PDB entry 6LBR | X-ray diffraction, 2.50 A resolution | chains A and C

# Chain A
Molecule: KLLA0F20922p
Organism: Kluyveromyces lactis
Reference sequence: Q6CJ70 (Q6CJ70_KLULA); numbering as in UniProt (aligned over 357-907)
Sequence (551 residues; row label = number of the first residue in the row):
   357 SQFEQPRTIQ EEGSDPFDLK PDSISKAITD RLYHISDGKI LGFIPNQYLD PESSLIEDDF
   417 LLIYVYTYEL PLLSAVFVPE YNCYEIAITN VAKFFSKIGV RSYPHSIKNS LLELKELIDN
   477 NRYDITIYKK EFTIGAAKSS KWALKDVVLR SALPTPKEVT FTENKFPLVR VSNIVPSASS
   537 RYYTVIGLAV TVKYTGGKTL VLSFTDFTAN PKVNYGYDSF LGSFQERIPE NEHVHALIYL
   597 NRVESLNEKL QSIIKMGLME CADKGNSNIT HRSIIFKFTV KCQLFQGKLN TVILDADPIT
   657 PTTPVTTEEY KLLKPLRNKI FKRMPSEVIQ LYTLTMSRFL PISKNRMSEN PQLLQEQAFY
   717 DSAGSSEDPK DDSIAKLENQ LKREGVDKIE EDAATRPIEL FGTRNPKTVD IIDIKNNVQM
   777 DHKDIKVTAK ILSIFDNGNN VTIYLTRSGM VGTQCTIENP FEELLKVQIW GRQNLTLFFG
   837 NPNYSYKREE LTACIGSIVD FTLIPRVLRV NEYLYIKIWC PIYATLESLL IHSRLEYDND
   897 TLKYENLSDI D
Unresolved in the structure: 357-368, 718-727, 898-907

# Chain C
Molecule: Telomere single-strand DNA
Sequence (25 nucleotides; row label = number of the first residue in the row):
     1 ACGGATTTGA TTAGGTATGT GGTGT
Unresolved in the structure: 23-25

# Interface between chain A and chain C
Pairs across the interface - 74 pairs, chain A then chain C:
  His461(A) - DT20(C)  salt bridge to the phosphate
  Asn465(A) - DG21(C)  hydrogen bond to the phosphate
  Lys521(A) - DG4(C)  salt bridge to the phosphate
  Lys521(A) - DT6(C)  base contact
  Phe522(A) - DT6(C)  base contact
  Tyr538(A) - DT6(C)  hydrogen bond to the phosphate
  Thr555(A) - DT8(C)  sugar contact
  Asn570(A) - DA10(C)  base contact
  Asn570(A) - DT11(C)  hydrogen bond to the base
  Asn570(A) - DT12(C)  hydrogen bond to the base
  Tyr571(A) - DA10(C)  base contact
  Tyr571(A) - DT11(C)  base contact
  Gly572(A) - DT11(C)  hydrogen bond to the base
  Gly572(A) - DT12(C)  hydrogen bond to the base
  Gly572(A) - DA13(C)  base contact
  Tyr573(A) - DT11(C)  phosphate contact
  Tyr573(A) - DT12(C)  hydrogen bond to the sugar
  Tyr573(A) - DA13(C)  base contact
  Asp574(A) - DA13(C)  hydrogen bond to the base
  Asp574(A) - DG14(C)  hydrogen bond to the base
  Ser575(A) - DG14(C)  base contact
  Phe576(A) - DG14(C)  base contact
  Ser579(A) - DG15(C)  base contact
  Phe580(A) - DG14(C)  stacking on the base
  Phe580(A) - DG15(C)  stacking on the base
  Arg583(A) - DG14(C)  hydrogen bond to the base
  Glu586(A) - DT12(C)  base contact
  His591(A) - DA10(C)  stacking on the base
  Leu593(A) - DT8(C)  base contact
  Leu593(A) - DG9(C)  sugar contact
  Tyr595(A) - DT7(C)  hydrogen bond to the phosphate
  Tyr595(A) - DT8(C)  hydrogen bond to the base
  Asn597(A) - DT7(C)  hydrogen bond to the base
  Arg598(A) - DG4(C)  base contact
  Arg598(A) - DT6(C)  hydrogen bond to the base
  Arg598(A) - DT7(C)  hydrogen bond to the base
  Ile610(A) - DT20(C)  hydrogen bond to the base
  Lys611(A) - DT20(C)  sugar contact
  Met612(A) - DG19(C)  base contact
  Met612(A) - DT20(C)  hydrogen bond to the base
  Asp619(A) - DT18(C)  base contact
  Lys620(A) - DG15(C)  hydrogen bond to the base
  Lys620(A) - DT16(C)  hydrogen bond to the base
  Lys620(A) - DA17(C)  hydrogen bond to the sugar
  Asn622(A) - DG15(C)  base contact
  Arg628(A) - DG19(C)  hydrogen bond to the base
  Arg628(A) - DT20(C)  base contact
  Lys637(A) - DT7(C)  salt bridge to the phosphate
  Lys637(A) - DT8(C)  hydrogen bond to the base
  Gln639(A) - DT8(C)  base contact
  Gln639(A) - DG9(C)  hydrogen bond to the base
  Phe641(A) - DG9(C)  stacking on the base
  Gln642(A) - DA10(C)  phosphate contact
  Lys644(A) - DA10(C)  base contact
  Lys644(A) - DT11(C)  base contact
  Leu645(A) - DA10(C)  hydrogen bond to the base
  Asn646(A) - DT8(C)  hydrogen bond to the base
  Asn646(A) - DG9(C)  hydrogen bond to the base
  Val648(A) - DT8(C)  base contact
  Leu650(A) - DT6(C)  base contact
  Leu687(A) - DA17(C)  base contact
  Leu687(A) - DT18(C)  sugar contact
  Leu687(A) - DG19(C)  phosphate contact
  Tyr688(A) - DA17(C)  hydrogen bond to the phosphate
  Tyr688(A) - DT18(C)  phosphate contact
  Tyr688(A) - DG19(C)  phosphate contact
  Thr689(A) - DG19(C)  phosphate contact
  Leu690(A) - DG19(C)  phosphate contact
  Leu690(A) - DT20(C)  phosphate contact
  Thr691(A) - DT18(C)  sugar contact
  Thr691(A) - DG19(C)  hydrogen bond to the phosphate
  Arg694(A) - DG19(C)  sugar contact
  Arg694(A) - DT20(C)  salt bridge to the phosphate
  Arg694(A) - DG21(C)  salt bridge to the phosphate
Other interface residues (no listed pair), chain A (48 interface residues in all): Lys464, Lys554, Gly578, Glu683

# In short
48 residues of chain A face 17 of chain C across their interface, with 28 hydrogen bonds, 5 salt bridges and 4
aromatic stacking contacts. Polar contacts include Asn570(A)-DT11(C), Asn570(A)-DT12(C) and Gly572(A)-DT11(C).
Here chain A is KLLA0F20922p (Kluyveromyces lactis) and chain C is Telomere single-strand DNA. Entry 6LBR
(Crystal structure of yeast Cdc13 and ssDNA) was determined by X-ray diffraction, deposited together with 6LBS
and 6LBU.
